1B5X - chain A; structure by X-ray diffraction, 2.00 A resolution.

[Chain A]
Protein: Protein (lysozyme)
Organism: Homo sapiens
Notes: EC 3.2.1.17; engineered mutation(s): SER 80 REPLACED BY ALA
UniProt: P61626 (LYSC_HUMAN); residue numbers follow UniProt; this construct covers 1-130
Amino-acid sequence (130 residues; row label = number of the first residue in the row):
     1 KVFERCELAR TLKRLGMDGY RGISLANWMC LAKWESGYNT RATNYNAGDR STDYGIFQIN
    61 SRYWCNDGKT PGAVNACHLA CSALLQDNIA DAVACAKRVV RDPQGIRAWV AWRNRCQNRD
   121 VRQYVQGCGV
Disulfides: C6-C128, C30-C116, C65-C81, C77-C95
Metal / ion sites: Na+: S61, C65, V74

[Summary]
The Na+ site is built by S61, C65 and V74.
Chain A is Protein (lysozyme) (Homo sapiens); the structure, Contribution of hydrogen bonds to the
conformational stability of human lysozyme: calorimetry and x-ray analysis of ..., was determined by X-ray
diffraction, deposited together with 1B5Z, 1B5U, 1B5V, 1B5W and 1B5Y.
